PDB entry 6KXS | electron microscopy, 3.40 A resolution | chains A and K of the 12 polymer chains in the assembly

# Chain A (and K)
Molecule: Immunoglobulin heavy constant mu
From: Homo sapiens
Notes: chain K of this document is another copy of the same molecule, construct and numbering; everything in this record applies to it too
Reference sequence: P01871 (IGHM_HUMAN); residues 229-576 here correspond to UniProt positions 106-453 (UniProt number = residue number - 123)
Chain sequence (383 residues; row label = number of the first residue in the row):
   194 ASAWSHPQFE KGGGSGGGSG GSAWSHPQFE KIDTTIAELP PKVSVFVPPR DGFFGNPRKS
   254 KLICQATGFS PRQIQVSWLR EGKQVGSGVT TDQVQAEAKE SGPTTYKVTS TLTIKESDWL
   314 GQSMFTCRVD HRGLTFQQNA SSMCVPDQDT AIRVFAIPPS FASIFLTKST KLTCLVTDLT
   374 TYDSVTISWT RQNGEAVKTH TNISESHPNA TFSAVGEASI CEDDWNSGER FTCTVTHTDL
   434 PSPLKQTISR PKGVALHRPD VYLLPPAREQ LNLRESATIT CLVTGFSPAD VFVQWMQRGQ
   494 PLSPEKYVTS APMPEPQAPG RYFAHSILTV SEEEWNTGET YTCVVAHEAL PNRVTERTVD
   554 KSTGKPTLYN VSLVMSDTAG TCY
Not modelled in the structure: 194-344 (chain K: 194-344, 447-448)
Disulfide bonds: C367-C426, C474-C536
Covalently attached groups: N-acetylglucosamine (NAG) linked to N563
Differences from the reference sequence: expression tag (194-228)
UniProt features mapped onto this chain:
  - glycosylation (N-linked (GlcNAc...) asparagine): N332 (complex), N395, N402
From the paper describing this entry:
  - self-association interface (contacts with another copy of this molecule); pairs are residue here / residue on that copy: V567-V567, Y562, Y562, V564, L566, M568
  - post-translational modification sites: N563
  - binding site for N-acetylglucosamine: N563
  - specificity-determining residues: R451, R514 (by similarity / conservation)

# How chain A and chain K interact
Pairs across the interface (5):
  G573(A) - R461(K)  hydrogen bond (backbone-side chain)
  T574(A) - R461(K)
  T574(A) - E462(K)
  T574(A) - N465(K)  hydrogen bond
  Y576(A) - E462(K)  hydrogen bond
Other interface residues (no listed pair), chain A (5 interface residues in all): D570, T571
Other interface residues (no listed pair), chain K (5 interface residues in all): R467, Y562

# In short
Chain A and chain K each contribute 5 residues to their interface; the contacts include 3 hydrogen bonds.
Polar pairs include G573(A)-R461(K), T574(A)-N465(K) and Y576(A)-E462(K). N-acetylglucosamine is covalently
linked to N563(A). The paper reports a binding site for N-acetylglucosamine at N563(A); specificity
determinants R451(A) and R514(A).
Both chains are Immunoglobulin heavy constant mu (Homo sapiens). Entry 6KXS (Cryo-EM structure of human IgM-Fc
in complex with the J chain and the ectodomain of pIgR) was determined by electron microscopy.
